Entry 2LR1 (solution NMR); this record covers chains A and B.

# Chain A
Protein: Apoptosis regulator BAX
Organism: Homo sapiens
UniProtKB: Q07812 (BAX_HUMAN); numbering as in UniProt (aligned over 1-192)
Chain sequence (192 residues; row label = number of the first residue in the row):
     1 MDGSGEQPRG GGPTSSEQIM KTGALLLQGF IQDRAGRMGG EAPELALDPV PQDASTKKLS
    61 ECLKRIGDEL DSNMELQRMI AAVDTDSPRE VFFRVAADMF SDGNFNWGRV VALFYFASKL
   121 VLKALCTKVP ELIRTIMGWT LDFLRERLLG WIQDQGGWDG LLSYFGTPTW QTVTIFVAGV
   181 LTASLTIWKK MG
Swiss-Prot annotation at these positions:
  - motif: L59 to N73 (BH3), D98 to S118 (BH1), G150 to F165 (BH2)
  - modified residue: M1 (N-acetylmethionine)
  - cross-link (Glycyl lysine isopeptide (Lys-Gly)): K128 (interchain with G-Cter in ubiquitin), K190 (interchain with G-Cter in ubiquitin)
  - natural variant: G11 (G11E: In a plasmacytoma cell line), G67 (G67R: In a T-cell acute lymphoblastic leukemia cell line), G108 (G108V: In a Burkitt lymphoma)
  - mutagenesis: K21 (K21E: Reduces interaction with BCL2L11, homooligomerization and triggering of apoptosis), M74 (M74D/E: Strongly reduced interaction with MCL1, BCL2, BCL2L1 and BCL2L2. No effect on cytochrome c release and subsequent apoptosis triggered by etoposide), K128 (K128R: Partial loss of polyubiquitination), T172 to G192 (Enhanced fiber formation with humanin), S184 (S184D/E/H/K: Constitutive cytoplasmic location; S184V: Constitutive mitochondrial location. Enhanced fiber formation with humanin), K189 (K189R: No loss of polyubiquitination), K190 (K190R: Partial loss of polyubiquitination)
Reported in the primary citation:
  - mutagenesis - D84K/D86K: increased localization to vMIA R139E/R146E
  - mutagenesis - D84K/D86K, D84S/D86S: decreased localization to wild-type vMIA
  - mutagenesis - D84S/D86S: abolished localization to vMIA R139E/R146E

# Chain B
Protein: Immediate early glycoprotein
UniProtKB: P16778 (VGLI_HCMVA); residues 130-150 here = UniProt positions 130-150
Chain sequence (21 residues; numbered 130 to 150; the number before each row is that of its first residue):
   130 CEALKKALRR HRFLWQRRQR A
Reported in the primary citation:
  - mutagenesis - R139E/R146E: decreased localization to wild-type BaxDeltaC
  - mutagenesis - R139E/R146E: increased localization to BaxDeltaC D84K/D86K

# Chain A / chain B interface
Pairs across the interface - 4 pairs, chain A then chain B:
  D84(A) with R139(B)
  T85(A) with R139(B); L143(B)
  D86(A) with L143(B)
Interface residues without a listed pair, chain A (4 interface residues in all): M74
Interface residues without a listed pair, chain B (4 interface residues in all): C130, R146
Interface features reported in the paper:
  - specific contacts: D86(A)-R146(B)
  - interface residues, chain A: D84(A)
  - interface residues, chain B: R139(B)
  - hot spots on chain B (mutagenesis) - R139E, L143A (20-fold): decreased binding to Apoptosis regulator BAX (chain A)

# In short
Chain A and chain B each contribute 4 residues to their interface. The paper describes a contact between
D86(A) and R146(B). Curated annotation (UniProt) lists 6 mutagenesis sites on chain A. From the paper:
D84K/D86K and D84S/D86S of chain A reduce localization to wild-type vMIA; interface residues D84(A) and
R139(B); 5 substitutions were tested in all.
Here chain A is Apoptosis regulator BAX (Homo sapiens) and chain B is Immediate early glycoprotein. Entry 2LR1
(Structural Mechanism for Bax Inhibition by Cytomegalovirus Protein vMIA) was determined by solution NMR.
